2RFK - chains A and B of the 6 polymer chains in the assembly; structure by X-ray diffraction, 2.87 A resolution.

# Chain A
Name: Probable tRNA pseudouridine synthase B
Source organism: Pyrococcus furiosus
Notes: EC 5.4.99.-
UniProtKB: Q7LWY0 (TRUB_PYRFU); residues 8-341 here correspond to UniProt positions 5-338 (UniProt number = residue number - 3)
Sequence (334 residues; numbered 8 to 341; the number before each row is that of its first residue):
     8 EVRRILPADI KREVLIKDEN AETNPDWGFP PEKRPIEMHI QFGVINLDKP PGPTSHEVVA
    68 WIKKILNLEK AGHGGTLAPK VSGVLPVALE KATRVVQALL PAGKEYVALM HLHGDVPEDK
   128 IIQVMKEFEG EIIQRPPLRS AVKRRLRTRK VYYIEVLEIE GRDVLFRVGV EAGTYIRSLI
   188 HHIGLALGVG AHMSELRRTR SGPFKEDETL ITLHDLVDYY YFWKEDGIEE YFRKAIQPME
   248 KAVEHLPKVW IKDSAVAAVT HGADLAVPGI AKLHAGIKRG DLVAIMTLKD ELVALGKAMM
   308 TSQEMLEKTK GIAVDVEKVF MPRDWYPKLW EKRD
Differences from the reference sequence: engineered mutation Ala-85 (Asp82 in Q7LWY0)

# Chain B
Name: Ribosome biogenesis protein Nop10
Source organism: Pyrococcus furiosus
UniProtKB: Q8U1R4 (NOP10_PYRFU); numbering as in UniProt (aligned over 3-55)
Sequence (53 residues; each row starts with the number of its first residue):
     3 FRIRKCPKCG RYTLKEVCPV CGEKTKVAHP PRFSPEDPYG EYRRRWKREV LGI
Ion coordination: Zn2+: Cys-8, Cys-11, Cys-23

# How chain A and chain B interact
Pairs across the interface (50):
  Asp-55(A) / Pro-32(B)
  Lys-56(A) / Pro-32(B)
  Pro-57(A) / Pro-33(B)
  Pro-58(A) / Phe-3(B)  hydrophobic
  Pro-58(A) / His-31(B)
  Pro-58(A) / Pro-32(B)
  Pro-58(A) / Arg-34(B)
  Gly-59(A) / Arg-34(B)
  Trp-68(A) / Phe-35(B)
  Trp-68(A) / Pro-37(B)
  Ser-89(A) / His-31(B)
  Ser-89(A) / Pro-32(B)
  Val-114(A) / Tyr-14(B)  hydrophobic
  Leu-116(A) / Arg-4(B)
  Leu-116(A) / Leu-16(B)  hydrophobic
  Leu-164(A) / Arg-13(B)
  Leu-164(A) / Tyr-14(B)
  Glu-165(A) / Arg-13(B)  salt bridge
  Glu-165(A) / Thr-15(B)  hydrogen bond
  Glu-165(A) / Leu-16(B)  hydrogen bond (side chain-backbone)
  Glu-165(A) / Lys-17(B)
  Asp-170(A) / Arg-4(B)  salt bridge
  Leu-172(A) / Thr-15(B)
  Arg-174(A) / Tyr-14(B)
  Glu-202(A) / Phe-3(B)
  Glu-202(A) / Arg-4(B)  hydrogen bond (side chain-backbone)
  Glu-202(A) / Ile-5(B)
  Arg-204(A) / Tyr-14(B)  hydrogen bond
  Arg-204(A) / Ala-30(B)
  Arg-204(A) / Pro-32(B)
  Thr-206(A) / Tyr-14(B)
  Glu-213(A) / Lys-7(B)  salt bridge
  Glu-213(A) / Tyr-14(B)  hydrogen bond
  Thr-219(A) / Pro-32(B)
  Leu-220(A) / Phe-35(B)  hydrophobic
  His-221(A) / Pro-33(B)  hydrogen bond (side chain-backbone)
  His-221(A) / Arg-34(B)  hydrogen bond (side chain-backbone)
  His-221(A) / Phe-35(B)
  His-221(A) / Arg-45(B)
  Asp-222(A) / Lys-49(B)  salt bridge
  Val-224(A) / Phe-35(B)  hydrophobic
  Asp-225(A) / Arg-45(B)  salt bridge
  Asp-225(A) / Arg-46(B)  salt bridge
  Asp-225(A) / Lys-49(B)  salt bridge
  Tyr-228(A) / Arg-46(B)
  Phe-229(A) / Arg-46(B)
  Phe-229(A) / Lys-49(B)
  Phe-229(A) / Arg-50(B)
  Asp-233(A) / Arg-50(B)  salt bridge
  Tyr-238(A) / Leu-53(B)
Other interface residues (no listed pair), chain A (32 interface residues in all): Ile-72, Leu-203, Glu-232, Ile-235
Other interface residues (no listed pair), chain B (24 interface residues in all): Pro-21, Asp-39, Ile-55

# Overview
Chain A and chain B form an interface of 32 and 24 residues respectively; the contacts include 7 hydrogen
bonds and 8 salt bridges. Among the polar pairs are Glu-165(A)/Arg-13(B), Asp-170(A)/Arg-4(B) and
Glu-213(A)/Lys-7(B). The Zn2+ site is built by Cys-8(B), Cys-11(B) and Cys-23(B).
Chain A is Probable tRNA pseudouridine synthase B and chain B is Ribosome biogenesis protein Nop10, both from
Pyrococcus furiosus; the structure, Substrate RNA Positioning in the Archaeal H/ACA Ribonucleoprotein Complex,
was determined by X-ray diffraction.
